6PCD - chains B and D of the 4 polymer chains in the assembly; structure by X-ray diffraction, 1.37 A resolution.

[Chain B (and D)]
Name: Beta-ketoadipyl-CoA thiolase
Organism: Pseudomonas putida (strain ATCC 47054 / DSM 6125 / NCIMB 11950 / KT2440)
Notes: EC 2.3.1.16, 2.3.1.174; chain D of this document is another copy of the same molecule, construct and numbering; everything in this record applies to it too
UniProtKB: Q88N39 (Q88N39_PSEPK); numbering as in UniProt (aligned over 1-400)
Chain sequence (423 residues; numbered -22 to 400; the number before each row is that of its first residue; numbers below 1 keep their minus sign (Met-22 is residue -22)):
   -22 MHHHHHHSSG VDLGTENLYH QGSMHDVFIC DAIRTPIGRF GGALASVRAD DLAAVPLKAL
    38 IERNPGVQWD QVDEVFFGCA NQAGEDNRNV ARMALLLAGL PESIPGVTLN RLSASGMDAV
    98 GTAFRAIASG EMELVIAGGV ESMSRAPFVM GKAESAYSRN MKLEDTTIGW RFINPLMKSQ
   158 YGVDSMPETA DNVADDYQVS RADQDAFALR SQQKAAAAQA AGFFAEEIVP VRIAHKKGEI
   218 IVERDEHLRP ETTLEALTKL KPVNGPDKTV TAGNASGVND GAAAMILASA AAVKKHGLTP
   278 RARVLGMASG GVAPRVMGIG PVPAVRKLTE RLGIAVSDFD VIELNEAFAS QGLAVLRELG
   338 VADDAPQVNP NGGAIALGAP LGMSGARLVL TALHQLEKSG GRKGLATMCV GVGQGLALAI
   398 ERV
Unresolved in the structure: -22 to -1, 210-216 (chain D: -22 to -2)
Differences from the reference sequence: initiating methionine (-22); expression tag (-21 to 0); engineered mutation Ser90 (Cys in Q88N39), Ala356 (His in Q88N39)
Metal / ion sites: K+: Ala9, Glu203
Residues lining bound ligands: octanal (OYA): Ala57, Asn58, Leu89, Glu118, Met120, Ala123, Thr143, Thr144, Ile145, Gly146, Arg148, Met163, Leu358, Gly388
What the authors report for this chain:
  - binding site for octanal: Thr143 to Gly146, Arg148
  - catalytic residues: Cys386 (proposed by the authors, not directly observed)
  - mutagenesis - H356A: decreased catalytic activity

[Chain B / chain D interface]
Pairs across the interface - 19 pairs, chain B then chain D:
  Met127(B) - Met127(D)  hydrophobic
  Lys129(B) - Tyr134(D)
  Lys129(B) - Ser135(D)
  Lys129(B) - Arg136(D)
  Ala130(B) - Ala130(D)  hydrophobic
  Ala130(B) - Ala133(D)
  Ala130(B) - Tyr134(D)  hydrogen bond (backbone-backbone)
  Glu131(B) - Ala133(D)
  Glu131(B) - Tyr134(D)
  Ser132(B) - Ala133(D)
  Ala133(B) - Ala130(D)
  Ala133(B) - Glu131(D)
  Ala133(B) - Ser132(D)
  Ala133(B) - Ala133(D)
  Tyr134(B) - Lys129(D)
  Tyr134(B) - Ala130(D)  hydrogen bond (backbone-backbone)
  Tyr134(B) - Glu131(D)
  Ser135(B) - Lys129(D)
  Arg136(B) - Lys129(D)
Interface residues without a listed pair, chain B (10 interface residues in all): Met138
Interface residues without a listed pair, chain D (10 interface residues in all): Met138

[In short]
The chain B/chain D interface involves 10 residues from each chain, with 2 hydrogen bonds. The hydrogen-bonded
pair Ala130(B)-Tyr134(D) is a backbone contact. Bound to chain B: octanal. The K+ site is built by Ala9(B) and
Glu203(B). From the paper: the catalytic residue Cys386(B); H356A of chain B reduces catalytic activity.
Both chains are Beta-ketoadipyl-CoA thiolase (Pseudomonas putida (strain ATCC 47054 / DSM 6125 / NCIMB 11950 /
KT2440)). Entry 6PCD (Crystal structure of beta-ketoadipyl-CoA thiolase mutant (C90S-H356A) in complex
Octanoyl coenzyme A) was determined by X-ray diffraction together with 6PCA, 6PCB and 6PCC from the same
study.
